1P22 - chains A and B of the 3 polymer chains in the assembly; structure by X-ray diffraction, 2.95 A resolution.

Chain A:
Protein: F-box/WD-repeat protein 1A
Organism: Homo sapiens
Reference sequence: Q9Y297 (FBW1A_HUMAN); residues 139-569 here correspond to UniProt positions 175-605 (UniProt number = residue number + 36)
Amino-acid sequence (435 residues; numbered 135 to 569; the number before each row is that of its first residue):
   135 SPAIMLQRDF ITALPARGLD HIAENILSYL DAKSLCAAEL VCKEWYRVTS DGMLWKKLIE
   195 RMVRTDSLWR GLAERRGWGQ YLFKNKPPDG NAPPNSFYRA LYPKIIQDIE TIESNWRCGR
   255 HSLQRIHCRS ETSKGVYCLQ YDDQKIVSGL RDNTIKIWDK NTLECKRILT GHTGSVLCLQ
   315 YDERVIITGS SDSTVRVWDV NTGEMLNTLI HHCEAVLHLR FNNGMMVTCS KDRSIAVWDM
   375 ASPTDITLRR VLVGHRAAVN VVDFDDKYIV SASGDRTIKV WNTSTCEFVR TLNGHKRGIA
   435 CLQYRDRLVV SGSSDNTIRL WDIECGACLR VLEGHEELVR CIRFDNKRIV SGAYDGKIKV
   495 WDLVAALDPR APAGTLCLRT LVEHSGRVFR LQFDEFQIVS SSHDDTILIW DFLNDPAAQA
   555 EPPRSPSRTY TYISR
Unresolved in the structure: 218-226, 546-569
Differences from the reference sequence: cloning artifact (135-138)
Curated features (UniProtKB/Swiss-Prot):
  - region: Asp154 to Leu192 (Required for down-regulation of SNAI1)

Chain B:
Protein: Skp1
Organism: Homo sapiens
Reference sequence: P63208 (SKP1_HUMAN); aligned to UniProt positions 1-144 over residues 2-142 (the alignment contains insertions or deletions, so no single offset holds)
Amino-acid sequence (145 residues; row label = number of the first residue in the row; note: 4 numbers in that range are skipped by the numbering (no residue carries them; nothing is unmodelled there); a row labelled like 59A-59G holds insertion residues (59A, then the next letters in order)):
     1 MPSIKLQSSD GEIFEVDVEI AKQSVTIKTM LEDLGMDPVP LPNVNAAILK KVIQWCTHH
59A-59G KDDPPDD
    64 IPVWDQEFLK VDQGTLFELI LAANYLDIKG LLDVTCKTVA NMIKGKTPEE IRKTFNIKND
   124 FTEEEEAQVR KENQWCEEK
Unresolved in the structure: 1, 59A-59G, 137-142

Chain A / chain B interface:
Contacting residue pairs (73; chain A residue first):
  Ser135(A) with Asn45(B); Ala47(B); Ile48(B); Thr78(B)
  Pro136(A) with Val74(B), hydrophobic; Thr78(B)
  Ala137(A) with Asp75(B); Thr78(B)
  Ile138(A) with Asp75(B), hydrogen bond (backbone-side chain); Gly77(B)
  Met139(A) with Asp75(B), hydrogen bond (backbone-side chain); Gln76(B); Gly77(B); Asn119(B)
  Leu140(A) with Gln76(B), hydrogen bond (backbone-side chain); Thr117(B); Phe118(B); Asn119(B)
  Gln141(A) with Gln76(B); Phe118(B)
  Arg142(A) with Gln76(B); Phe80(B); Phe118(B)
  Asp143(A) with Ile120(B)
  Phe144(A) with Gln76(B); Leu79(B), hydrophobic; Phe80(B), hydrophobic; Ile83(B), hydrophobic; Val102(B), hydrophobic; Phe118(B), hydrophobic
  Ala147(A) with Phe80(B), hydrophobic
  Leu148(A) with Phe80(B), hydrophobic; Leu84(B), hydrophobic
  Leu153(A) with Asn87(B)
  His155(A) with Asn87(B)
  Ile156(A) with Ile83(B), hydrophobic; Asn87(B); Leu95(B), hydrophobic; Cys99(B), hydrophobic
  Ile160(A) with Cys99(B), hydrophobic; Ala103(B)
  Tyr163(A) with Asp96(B); Lys100(B); Ala103(B), hydrophobic
  Leu164(A) with Ile106(B), hydrophobic
  Asp165(A) with Lys107(B), salt bridge
  Ser168(A) with Lys107(B); Gly108(B)
  Cys170(A) with Asn136(B), hydrogen bond (side chain-backbone)
  Ala171(A) with Pro111(B); Ile114(B), hydrophobic
  Glu173(A) with Phe124(B)
  Leu174(A) with Pro111(B); Arg115(B), hydrogen bond (backbone-side chain); Phe124(B); Glu129(B); Val132(B), hydrophobic; Arg133(B)
  Val175(A) with Ile114(B), hydrophobic; Arg115(B), hydrogen bond (backbone-side chain); Ile120(B), hydrophobic; Phe124(B)
  Cys176(A) with Ile120(B), hydrophobic; Lys121(B); Asp123(B); Phe124(B)
  Lys177(A) with Asp123(B), hydrogen bond (backbone-side chain); Phe124(B)
  Trp179(A) with Ile106(B), hydrophobic; Ile114(B), hydrophobic; Phe118(B), hydrophobic
  Tyr180(A) with Val132(B), hydrophobic
  Arg233(A) with Glu135(B)
Also at the interface, not in a pair above, chain A (34 interface residues in all): Arg151, Leu161, Ala172, Glu178
Also at the interface, not in a pair above, chain B (39 interface residues in all): Lys116, Asn122

Overview:
Chain A and chain B form an interface of 34 and 39 residues respectively; the contacts include 7 hydrogen
bonds and 1 salt bridge. Polar contacts include Asp165(A)-Lys107(B), Ile138(A)-Asp75(B) and
Met139(A)-Asp75(B).
Here chain A is F-box/WD-repeat protein 1A and chain B is Skp1, both from Homo sapiens. Entry 1P22 (Structure
of a beta-TrCP1-Skp1-beta-catenin complex: destruction motif binding and lysine specificity on the
SCFbeta-TrCP1 ubiquitin ligase) was determined by X-ray diffraction.
